3U61 - chains C and I of the 10 polymer chains in the assembly; structure by X-ray diffraction, 3.20 A resolution.

== Chain C ==
Molecule: DNA polymerase accessory protein 44
Organism: Enterobacteria phage T4
UniProtKB: P04526 (DPA44_BPT4); residue numbers follow UniProt; this construct covers 1-319
Amino-acid sequence (324 residues; each row starts with the number of its first residue; numbers below 1 keep their minus sign (Gly-4 is residue -4)):
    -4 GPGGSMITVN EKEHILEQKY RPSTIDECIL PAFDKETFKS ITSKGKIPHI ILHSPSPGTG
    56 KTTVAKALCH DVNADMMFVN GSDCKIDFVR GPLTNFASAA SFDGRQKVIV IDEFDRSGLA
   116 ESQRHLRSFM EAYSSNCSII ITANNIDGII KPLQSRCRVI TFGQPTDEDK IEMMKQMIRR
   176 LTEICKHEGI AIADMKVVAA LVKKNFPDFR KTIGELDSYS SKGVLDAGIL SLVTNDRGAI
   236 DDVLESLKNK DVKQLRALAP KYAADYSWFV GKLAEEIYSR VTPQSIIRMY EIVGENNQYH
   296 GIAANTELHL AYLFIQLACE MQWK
Disordered / not traced: -4 to -1, 319
Differences from the reference sequence: expression tag (-4 to 0)
Bound ions: Mg2+: Thr57, Glu108 (together with 08T)
Ligand contacts: 08T ([[[(2R,3S,4R,5R)-5-(6-aminopurin-9-yl)-3,4-bis(oxidanyl)oxolan-2-yl]methoxy-oxidanyl-phosphoryl]oxy-oxidanyl-phosphoryl]oxy-tris(fluoranyl)beryllium): Glu12, Gln13, Tyr15, Arg16, Pro17, Glu22, Cys23, Ile24, Leu25, Ser49, Pro50, Pro52, Gly53, Thr54, Gly55, Lys56, Thr57, Thr58, Glu108, Thr137, Asn139, Arg175, Phe204, Arg205, Ile208
UniProt features mapped onto this chain:
  - binding site (ATP): Glu12 to Tyr15, Ile24, Gly53 to Thr58, Arg205
What the authors report for this chain:
  - allosteric site: Lys80 (proposed by the authors, not directly observed)

== Chain I ==
Molecule: Template DNA strand
Sequence (20 nucleotides; numbered -9 to 10; the number before each row is that of its first residue; numbers below 1 keep their minus sign (DT-9 is residue -9)):
    -9 TTTTTTTTTT GGTGTCTACG
Disordered / not traced: -9 to 0, 9-10

== Interface between chain C and chain I ==
Contacting residue pairs (7; chain C residue first):
  Lys80(C) - DC6(I)  salt bridge to the phosphate
  Lys80(C) - DT7(I)  phosphate contact
  Ile81(C) - DT7(I)  hydrogen bond to the phosphate
  Arg85(C) - DA8(I)  salt bridge to the phosphate
  Arg111(C) - DT5(I)  hydrogen bond to the phosphate
  Arg111(C) - DC6(I)  salt bridge to the phosphate
  Gly113(C) - DC6(I)  sugar contact
Other interface residues (no listed pair), chain C (9 interface residues in all): Ser77, Leu114, Glu116, Ser117

== Summary ==
Chain C and chain I form an interface of 9 and 4 residues respectively; the contacts include 2 hydrogen bonds
and 3 salt bridges. Polar pairs include Ile81(C)-DT7(I), Arg111(C)-DT5(I) and Lys80(C)-DC6(I). Ligands of
chain C: compound 08T. UniProt lists 12 ATP-binding residues on chain C. From the paper: an allosteric site at
Lys80(C).
Chain C is DNA polymerase accessory protein 44 (Enterobacteria phage T4) and chain I is Template DNA strand;
the structure, Structure of T4 Bacteriophage Clamp Loader Bound To Closed Clamp, DNA and ATP Analog and ADP,
was determined by X-ray diffraction together with 3U5Z and 3U60 from the same study.
